Entry 6G0S (X-ray diffraction, 1.48 A resolution); this record covers chains D and B of the 3 polymer chains in the assembly.

Chain D:
Molecule: NAD-dependent protein deacetylase sirtuin-7
Notes: EC 3.5.1.-
UniProt: Q9NRC8 (SIR7_HUMAN); numbering as in UniProt (aligned over 269-279)
Amino-acid sequence (11 residues; each row starts with the number of its first residue):
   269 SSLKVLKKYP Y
Unresolved in the structure: 269
Sequence notes: conflict Tyr279 (Arg in Q9NRC8)
Modified / non-standard residues: Lys272 (N(6)-acetyllysine; ALY); Lys275 (N(6)-acetyllysine; ALY)
Reported in the primary citation:
  - contacts within the chain: Lys272-Tyr277 (hydrogen bond)
  - post-translational modification sites: Lys272, Lys275

Chain B:
Molecule: Bromodomain-containing protein 4
Source organism: Homo sapiens
UniProt: O60885 (BRD4_HUMAN); residues 42-168 here = UniProt positions 42-168
Amino-acid sequence (127 residues; row label = number of the first residue in the row):
    42 SMNPPPPETS NPNKPKRQTN QLQYLLRVVL KTLWKHQFAW PFQQPVDAVK LNLPDYYKII
   102 KTPMDMGTIK KRLENNYYWN AQECIQDFNT MFTNCYIYNK PGDDIVLMAE ALEKLFLQKI
   162 NELPTEE
Unresolved in the structure: 42, 168
Sequence notes: conflict Met43 (Thr in O60885)
Curated features (UniProtKB/Swiss-Prot):
  - site: Asn140 (Acetylated histone binding)
  - cross-link: Lys99 (Glycyl lysine isopeptide (Lys-Gly) (interchain with G-Cter in SUMO2))
  - natural variant: Asp145 (D145G: Found in a patient with a neurodevelopmental syndrome; uncertain significance)
  - mutagenesis: Asn140 (N140A: Abolishes binding to acetylated histones)

Interface between chain D and chain B:
Contacting residue pairs (22; chain D residue first):
  Ser270(D) - Asn93(B)
  Ser270(D) - Leu94(B)
  Ser270(D) - Pro95(B)
  Ser270(D) - Asp96(B)  hydrogen bond
  Ser270(D) - Tyr139(B)  hydrogen bond (backbone-side chain)
  Leu271(D) - Leu94(B)
  Lys272(D) - Phe83(B)
  Lys272(D) - Val87(B)
  Lys272(D) - Leu94(B)
  Lys272(D) - Asn140(B)
  Leu274(D) - Trp81(B)  hydrophobic
  Leu274(D) - Asp145(B)
  Leu274(D) - Met149(B)  hydrophobic
  Lys276(D) - Leu92(B)  hydrogen bond (side chain-backbone)
  Lys276(D) - Asn93(B)
  Tyr277(D) - Trp81(B)  hydrophobic
  Tyr277(D) - Pro82(B)
  Tyr277(D) - Leu92(B)
  Pro278(D) - Trp81(B)
  Pro278(D) - Lys91(B)
  Pro278(D) - Leu92(B)
  Tyr279(D) - Trp81(B)  hydrophobic
Also at the interface, not in a pair above, chain B (17 interface residues in all): Tyr97, Cys136, Ile146
From the paper, about this interface:
  - interface residues, chain D: Lys272(D)

Overview:
8 residues of chain D and 17 residues of chain B are in contact; the contacts include 3 hydrogen bonds. Among
the polar pairs are Ser270(D)-Asp96(B), Ser270(D)-Tyr139(B) and Lys276(D)-Leu92(B). UniProt lists one
mutagenesis site on chain B. From the paper: the interface residue Lys272(D); modification sites Lys272(D) and
Lys275(D).
Here chain D is NAD-dependent protein deacetylase sirtuin-7 and chain B is Bromodomain-containing protein 4
(Homo sapiens). Entry 6G0S (Crystal Structure of the first bromodomain of human BRD4 in complex with an
acetylated SIRT7 peptide ...) was determined by X-ray diffraction, deposited together with 5NNC, 5NND, 5NNE,
5NNF, 5NNG, 6G0O and 3 further entries.
